8ZP7 - chains I and M of the 12 polymer chains in the assembly; structure by electron microscopy, 3.00 A resolution.

# Chain I
Name: CRISPR system Cascade subunit CasC
From: Candidatus Cloacimonetes bacterium ADurb.Bin088
UniProt: A0A1V6F8B5 (A0A1V6F8B5_9BACT); numbering as in UniProt (aligned over 1-378)
Chain sequence (378 residues; each row starts with the number of its first residue):
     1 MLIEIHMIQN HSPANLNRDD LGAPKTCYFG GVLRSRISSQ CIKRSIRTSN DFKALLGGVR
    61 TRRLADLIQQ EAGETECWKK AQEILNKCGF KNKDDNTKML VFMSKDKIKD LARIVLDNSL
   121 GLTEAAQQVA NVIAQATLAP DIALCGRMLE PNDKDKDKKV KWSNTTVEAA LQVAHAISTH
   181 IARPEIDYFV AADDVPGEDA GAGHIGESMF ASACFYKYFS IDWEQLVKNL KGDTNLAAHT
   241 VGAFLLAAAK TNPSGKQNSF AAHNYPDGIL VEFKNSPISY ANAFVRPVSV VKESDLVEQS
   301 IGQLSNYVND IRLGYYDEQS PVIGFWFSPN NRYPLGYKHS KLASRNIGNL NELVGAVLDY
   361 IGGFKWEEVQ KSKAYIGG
Unresolved in the structure: 374-378

# Chain M
Molecule: 60-nt DNA strand
Sequence (60 nucleotides; numbered 1 to 60; the number before each row is that of its first residue):
     1 CGGAGAGCTT GACATGTGTG CTAAGCGCAC CTAATTTCCT GACGGCAATC CTTACCAGCT
Unresolved in the structure: 1-19, 53-60

# Chain I / chain M interface
Residue-residue contacts (26; chain I residue first):
  Arg-62(I) / DT32(M)  hydrogen bond to the phosphate
  Arg-62(I) / DA33(M)  salt bridge to the phosphate
  Lys-91(I) / DT35(M)  salt bridge to the phosphate
  Lys-93(I) / DA33(M)  salt bridge to the phosphate
  Lys-98(I) / DA33(M)  salt bridge to the phosphate
  Lys-98(I) / DT35(M)  salt bridge to the phosphate
  Met-99(I) / DA34(M)  phosphate contact
  Met-99(I) / DT35(M)  sugar contact
  Glu-150(I) / DT35(M)  sugar contact
  Glu-150(I) / DT36(M)  base contact
  Pro-151(I) / DT35(M)  phosphate contact
  Pro-151(I) / DT36(M)  sugar contact
  Asn-152(I) / DT35(M)  phosphate contact
  Asn-152(I) / DT36(M)  phosphate contact
  Asp-153(I) / DT36(M)  hydrogen bond to the phosphate
  Asp-199(I) / DG25(M)  sugar contact
  Ala-200(I) / DG25(M)  hydrogen bond to the base
  Gly-201(I) / DG25(M)  base contact
  Gly-201(I) / DC26(M)  base contact
  Ala-202(I) / DC26(M)  hydrogen bond to the base
  Gly-203(I) / DC26(M)  sugar contact
  Gly-203(I) / DG27(M)  sugar contact
  His-204(I) / DG27(M)  phosphate contact
  His-204(I) / DC28(M)  hydrogen bond to the base
  Ile-205(I) / DC26(M)  base contact
  Ile-205(I) / DG27(M)  sugar contact
Interface residues without a listed pair, chain I (17 interface residues in all): Phe-189
Interface residues without a listed pair, chain M (10 interface residues in all): DT37

# In short
Chain I and chain M form an interface of 17 and 10 residues respectively, with 5 hydrogen bonds and 5 salt
bridges. Polar pairs include Ala-200(I)/DG25(M), Ala-202(I)/DC26(M) and His-204(I)/DC28(M).
Chain I is CRISPR system Cascade subunit CasC (Candidatus Cloacimonetes bacterium ADurb.Bin088) and chain M is
a 60-nt DNA strand; the structure, Cryo-EM structure of Cas5-HNH Cascade bound with sDNA, Conf1, was
determined by electron microscopy together with 8ZM3, 8ZOL, 8ZP9 and 9JXS from the same study.
